PDB entry 8WK4 | electron microscopy, 3.70 A resolution | chains p and b of the 45 polymer chains in the assembly

Chain p:
Protein: Flagellar basal body rod protein FlgB
Organism: Salmonella enterica subsp. enterica serovar Typhimurium str. LT2
UniProt: P16437 (FLGB_SALTY); residue numbers follow UniProt; this construct covers 1-138
Chain sequence (138 residues; row label = number of the first residue in the row):
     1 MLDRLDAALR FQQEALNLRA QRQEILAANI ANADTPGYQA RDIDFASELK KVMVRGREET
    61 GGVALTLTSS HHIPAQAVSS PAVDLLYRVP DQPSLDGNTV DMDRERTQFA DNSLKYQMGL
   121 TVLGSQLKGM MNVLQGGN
Disordered / not traced: 1-62, 76-138

Chain b:
Protein: Flagellar M-ring protein
Organism: Salmonella enterica subsp. enterica serovar Typhimurium str. LT2
UniProt: P15928 (FLIF_SALTY); numbering as in UniProt (aligned over 1-560)
Chain sequence (560 residues; numbered 1 to 560; the number before each row is that of its first residue):
     1 MSATASTATQ PKPLEWLNRL RANPRIPLIV AGSAAVAIVV AMVLWAKTPD YRTLFSNLSD
    61 QDGGAIVAQL TQMNIPYRFA NGSGAIEVPA DKVHELRLRL AQQGLPKGGA VGFELLDQEK
   121 FGISQFSEQV NYQRALEGEL ARTIETLGPV KSARVHLAMP KPSLFVREQK SPSASVTVTL
   181 EPGRALDEGQ ISAVVHLVSS AVAGLPPGNV TLVDQSGHLL TQSNTSGRDL NDAQLKFAND
   241 VESRIQRRIE AILSPIVGNG NVHAQVTAQL DFANKEQTEE HYSPNGDASK ATLRSRQLNI
   301 SEQVGAGYPG GVPGALSNQP APPNEAPIAT PPTNQQNAQN TPQTSTSTNS NSAGPRSTQR
   361 NETSNYEVDR TIRHTKMNVG DIERLSVAVV VNYKTLADGK PLPLTADQMK QIEDLTREAM
   421 GFSDKRGDTL NVVNSPFSAV DNTGGELPFW QQQSFIDQLL AAGRWLLVLV VAWILWRKAV
   481 RPQLTRRVEE AKAAQEQAQV RQETEEAVEV RLSKDEQLQQ RRANQRLGAE VMSQRIREMS
   541 DNDPRVVALV IRQWMSNDHE
Disordered / not traced: 1-228, 306-352, 440-560

Chain p / chain b interface:
Contacting residue pairs - 10 pairs, chain p then chain b:
  S69(p) with R294(b)
  H71(p) with R294(b); S295(b), hydrogen bond (backbone-side chain); N365(b), hydrogen bond (backbone-side chain); E367(b), salt bridge
  H72(p) with R294(b); S295(b)
  I73(p) with S295(b); R296(b); Q297(b)

Overview:
4 residues of chain p and 6 residues of chain b are in contact, with 2 hydrogen bonds and 1 salt bridge. Polar
pairs include H71(p)-E367(b), H71(p)-S295(b) and H71(p)-N365(b).
Here chain p is Flagellar basal body rod protein FlgB and chain b is Flagellar M-ring protein, both from
Salmonella enterica subsp. enterica serovar Typhimurium str. LT2. Entry 8WK4 (Cryo-EM structure of the MS ring
with FlgB and FliE within the flagellar motor-hook complex in ...) was determined by electron microscopy
together with 8WHT, 8WIW, 8WK3, 8WKI, 8WKK, 8WKQ and 11 further entries from the same study.
